PDB entry 7AYC | X-ray diffraction, 2.02 A resolution | chain A

[Chain A]
Name: Enoyl-[acyl-carrier-protein] reductase, mitochondrial
From: Homo sapiens
Notes: EC 1.3.1.104
UniProt: Q9BV79 (MECR_HUMAN); numbering as in UniProt (aligned over 31-373)
Chain sequence (352 residues; numbered 30 to 381; the number before each row is that of its first residue):
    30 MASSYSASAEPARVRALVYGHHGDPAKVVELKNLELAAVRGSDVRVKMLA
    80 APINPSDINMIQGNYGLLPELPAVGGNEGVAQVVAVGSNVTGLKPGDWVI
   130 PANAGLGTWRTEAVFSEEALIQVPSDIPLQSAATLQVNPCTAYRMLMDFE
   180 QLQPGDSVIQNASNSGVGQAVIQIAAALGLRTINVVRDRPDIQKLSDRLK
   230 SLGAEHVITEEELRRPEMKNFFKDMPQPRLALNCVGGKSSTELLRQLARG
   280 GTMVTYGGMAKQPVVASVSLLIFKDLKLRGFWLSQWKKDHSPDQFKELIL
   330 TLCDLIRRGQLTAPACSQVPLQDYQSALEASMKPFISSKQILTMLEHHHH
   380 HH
Unresolved in the structure: 30-43
Construct notes: initiating methionine (30); variant Leu96 (Phe in Q9BV79); engineered mutation Gln165 (Gly in Q9BV79); expression tag (374-381)
UniProt features mapped onto this chain:
  - active site: Tyr94 (Proton donor)
  - binding site (NADP(+)): Asn167, Asn193 to Val196, Arg216 to Arg218, Tyr285 to Met288, Phe310 to Leu312, Lys368
  - modified residue: Lys61 (N6-acetyllysine), Lys252 (N6-acetyllysine), Lys267 (N6-acetyllysine), Lys316 (N6-succinyllysine)
  - natural variant: Leu96 (F96L: this construct carries the variant), Gly232 (G232E: In DYTOABG), Arg258 (R258L; R258W: In DYTOABG and OPA16), Tyr285 to Met373 (deletion: In DYTOABG), Tyr285 (Y285C: In DYTOABG)
  - mutagenesis: Ser85 (S85A: Reduces catalytic activity by 68%), Tyr94 (Y94F: Reduces catalytic activity by 95%. Strongly reduces affinity for trans-oct-2-enoyl-CoA), Ile129 (I129M: Strongly increases activity with trans-oct-2-enoyl-CoA. No effect on activity with trans-tetradec-2-enoyl-CoA. Decreases activity with trans-hexadec-2-enoyl-CoA by 20%), Thr170 (T170A: Reduces catalytic activity by 69%), Trp311 (W311A: Reduces catalytic activity by 98%. Strongly reduces affinity for trans-oct-2-enoyl-CoA; W311L: Reduces catalytic activity by 87%. Strongly reduces affinity for trans-oct-2-enoyl-CoA), Phe324 (F324Y: Strongly increases activity with trans-oct-2-enoyl-CoA. Decreases activity with trans-tetradec-2-enoyl-CoA by 25%. Decreases activity with trans-hexadec-2-enoyl-CoA by 68%)
From the paper describing this entry:
  - contacts within the chain: Glu107-Val166 (hydrogen bond), Pro130-Gln165 (hydrogen bond), Pro130-Lys316 (hydrogen bond)
  - conformationally variable residues (loop rearrangement, side-chain flip): Glu107, Pro130, Asn132, Ala133, Lys316
  - specificity-determining residues: Gln165 (from molecular simulation)
  - catalytic residues: Tyr94 (citing earlier work)
  - mutagenesis - I129F, I129H: decreased growth in response to glycerol medium
  - mutagenesis - I129F, I129H: unchanged expression

[Summary]
From UniProt: active-site residue Tyr94, 16 NADP+-binding residues and 6 mutagenesis sites. From the paper:
the catalytic residue Tyr94; I129F and I129H reduce growth in response to glycerol medium.
Chain A is Enoyl-[acyl-carrier-protein] reductase, mitochondrial (Homo sapiens); the structure, Crystal
Structure of human mitochondrial 2-Enoyl Thioester Reductase (MECR) with single mutation G165Q, was determined
by X-ray diffraction, deposited together with 7AYB.
